8Q5H - chains 4 and N of the 7 polymer chains in the assembly; structure by electron microscopy, 4.50 A resolution (low resolution: residue-level contacts below are approximate; hydrogen-bond / salt-bridge calls are withheld).

== Chain 4 ==
Protein: Kinetochore protein Spc24
From: Homo sapiens
Reference sequence: Q8NBT2 (SPC24_HUMAN); residues 110-197 here = UniProt positions 110-197
Chain sequence (89 residues; row label = number of the first residue in the row):
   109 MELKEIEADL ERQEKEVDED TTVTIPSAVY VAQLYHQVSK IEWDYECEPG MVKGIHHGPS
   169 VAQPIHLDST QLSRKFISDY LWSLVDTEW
Not modelled in the structure: 109-130, 197
Construct notes: initiating methionine (109)

== Chain N ==
Protein: Kinetochore-associated protein NSL1 homolog
From: Homo sapiens
Reference sequence: Q96IY1 (NSL1_HUMAN); numbering as in UniProt (aligned over 1-281)
Chain sequence (281 residues; numbered 1 to 281; the number before each row is that of its first residue):
     1 MAGSPELVVL DPPWDKELAA GTESQALVSA TPREDFRVRC TSKRAVTEML QLCGRFVQKL
    61 GDALPEEIRE PALRDAQWTF ESAVQENISI NGQAWQEASD NCFMDSDIKV LEDQFDEIIV
   121 DIATKRKQYP RKILECVIKT IKAKQEILKQ YHPVVHPLDL KYDPDPAPHM ENLKCRGETV
   181 AKEISEAMKS LPALIEQGEG FSQVLRMQPV IHLQRIHQEV FSSCHRKPDA KPENFITQIE
   241 TTPTETASRK TSDMVLKRKQ TKDCPQRKWY PLRPKKINLD T
Not modelled in the structure: 1-32, 223-263, 273-281
UniProt features mapped onto this chain:
  - modified residue: Ser4 (Phosphoserine), Thr244 (Phosphothreonine)
Reported in the primary citation:
  - mutagenesis - I216A: decreased localization to Ndc80C

== Interface between chain 4 and chain N ==
Pairs across the interface (17; chain 4 residue first):
  Val137(4) - Ser222(N)
  Gln141(4) - Val220(N)
  Gln141(4) - Phe221(N)
  Gln141(4) - Ser222(N)
  Glu150(4) - Phe221(N)
  Trp151(4) - His217(N)
  Asp152(4) - His217(N)
  Tyr153(4) - His217(N)
  Glu154(4) - Gln214(N)
  Glu154(4) - His217(N)
  Ile163(4) - Val204(N)
  Val169(4) - Gln197(N)
  Val169(4) - Phe201(N)
  Ala170(4) - Val204(N)
  Gln171(4) - Val204(N)
  Pro172(4) - Gly200(N)
  Pro172(4) - Val204(N)
Also at the interface, not in a pair above, chain 4 (14 interface residues in all): Ala140, Lys161
Also at the interface, not in a pair above, chain N (14 interface residues in all): Gln203, Arg206, Met207, His212, Ile216
The authors on this interface:
  - interface residues, chain N: Pro209(N)
  - hot spots on chain N (mutagenesis) - I216A (15-fold): decreased binding to SPC24/SPC25

== In short ==
The chain 4/chain N interface involves 14 residues from each chain. The paper reports that I216A of chain N
reduces localization to Ndc80C; the interface residue Pro209(N).
Chain 4 is Kinetochore protein Spc24 and chain N is Kinetochore-associated protein NSL1 homolog, both from
Homo sapiens; the structure, Human KMN network (outer kinetochore), was determined by electron microscopy.
